PDB entry 7V5J | electron microscopy, 2.80 A resolution | chains A and E of the 9 polymer chains in the assembly

Chain A:
Molecule: Spike glycoprotein
Source organism: Human betacoronavirus 2c EMC/2012
UniProt: K0BRG7 (K0BRG7_MERS); numbering as in UniProt (aligned over 18-1206)
Chain sequence (1189 residues; numbered 18 to 1206; the number before each row is that of its first residue):
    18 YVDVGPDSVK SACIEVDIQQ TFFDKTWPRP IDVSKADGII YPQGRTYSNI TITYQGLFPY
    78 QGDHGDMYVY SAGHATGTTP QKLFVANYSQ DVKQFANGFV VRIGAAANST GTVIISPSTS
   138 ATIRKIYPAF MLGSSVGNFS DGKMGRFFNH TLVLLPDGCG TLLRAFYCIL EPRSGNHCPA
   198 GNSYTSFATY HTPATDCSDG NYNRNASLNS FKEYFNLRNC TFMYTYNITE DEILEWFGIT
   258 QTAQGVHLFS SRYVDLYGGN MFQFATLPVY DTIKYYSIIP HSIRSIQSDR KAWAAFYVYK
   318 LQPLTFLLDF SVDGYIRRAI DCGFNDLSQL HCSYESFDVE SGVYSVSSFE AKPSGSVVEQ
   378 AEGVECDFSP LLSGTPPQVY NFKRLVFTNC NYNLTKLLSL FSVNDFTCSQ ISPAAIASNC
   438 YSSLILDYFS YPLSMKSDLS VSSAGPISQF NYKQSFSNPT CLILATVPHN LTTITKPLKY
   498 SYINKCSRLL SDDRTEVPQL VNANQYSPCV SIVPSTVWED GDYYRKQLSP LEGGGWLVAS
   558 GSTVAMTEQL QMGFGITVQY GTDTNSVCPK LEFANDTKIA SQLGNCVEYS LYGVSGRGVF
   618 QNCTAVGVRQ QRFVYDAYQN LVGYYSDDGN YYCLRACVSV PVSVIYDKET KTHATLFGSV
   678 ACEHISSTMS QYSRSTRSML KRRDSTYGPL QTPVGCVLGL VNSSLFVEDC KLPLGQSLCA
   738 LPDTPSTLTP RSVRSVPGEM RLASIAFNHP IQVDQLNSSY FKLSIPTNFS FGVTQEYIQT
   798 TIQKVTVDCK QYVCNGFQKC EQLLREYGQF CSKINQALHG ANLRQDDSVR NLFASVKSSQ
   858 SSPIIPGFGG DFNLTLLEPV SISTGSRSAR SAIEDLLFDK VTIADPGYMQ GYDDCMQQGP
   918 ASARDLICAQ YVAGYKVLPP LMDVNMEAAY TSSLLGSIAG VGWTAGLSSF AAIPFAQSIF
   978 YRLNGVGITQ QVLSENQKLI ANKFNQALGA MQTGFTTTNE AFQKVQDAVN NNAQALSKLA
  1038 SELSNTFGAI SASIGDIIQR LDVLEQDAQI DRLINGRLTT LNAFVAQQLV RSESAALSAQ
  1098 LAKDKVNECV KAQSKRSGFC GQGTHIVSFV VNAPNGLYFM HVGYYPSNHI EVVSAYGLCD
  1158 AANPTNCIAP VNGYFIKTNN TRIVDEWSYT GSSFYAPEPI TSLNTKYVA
Unresolved in the structure: 375-380, 589-594, 699-709, 745-756, 878-885, 916-923, 1175-1179
Disulfides: Cys-30/Cys-195, Cys-176/Cys-214, Cys-185/Cys-237, Cys-339/Cys-349, Cys-383/Cys-407, Cys-425/Cys-478, Cys-437/Cys-585, Cys-503/Cys-526, Cys-620/Cys-650, Cys-679/Cys-713, Cys-811/Cys-817, Cys-1106/Cys-1117

Chain E:
Molecule: 0722 H
Source organism: Homo sapiens
Chain sequence (222 residues; row label = number of the first residue in the row):
     1 QVQLVQSGAE VKKPGSSVKV SCKASGGTFS IYAISWVRQA PGQGLEWMGG IIPIFGTANY
    61 AQQFQGRVTI TADESTTTAY MELSRLTSED TAVYYCARQM TAYDYWNPSF DYWGQGTLVT
   121 VSSAWSTKGP SVFPLAPSSK STSGGTAALG CLVKDYFPEP VTVSWNSGAL TSGVHTFPAV
   181 LQSSGLYSLS SVVTVPSSSL GTQTYICNVN HKPSNTKVDK RV
Disulfides: Cys-22/Cys-96, Cys-151/Cys-207

How chain A and chain E interact:
Residue-residue contacts (21):
  Ile-35(A) with Gln-65(E), hydrogen bond (backbone-side chain)
  Gln-36(A) with Ala-58(E); Asn-59(E), hydrogen bond; Tyr-60(E), hydrogen bond (side chain-backbone); Gln-65(E)
  Thr-38(A) with Thr-57(E); Ala-58(E), hydrogen bond (side chain-backbone); Tyr-60(E)
  Phe-39(A) with Thr-57(E); Asn-59(E); Tyr-105(E), hydrophobic; Trp-106(E), hydrophobic
  Lys-42(A) with Phe-55(E), hydrogen bond (side chain-backbone); Thr-57(E)
  His-91(A) with Trp-106(E)
  Phe-101(A) with Trp-106(E), hydrophobic
  Ile-132(A) with Trp-106(E)
  Pro-134(A) with Phe-55(E), hydrophobic
  Ser-135(A) with Phe-55(E); Tyr-103(E)
  Thr-202(A) with Gln-62(E)
Also at the interface, not in a pair above, chain A (12 interface residues in all): Gln-304
Also at the interface, not in a pair above, chain E (11 interface residues in all): Asn-107

Summary:
The interface between chain A and chain E involves 12 residues on one side and 11 on the other, with 5
hydrogen bonds. Polar contacts include Ile-35(A)/Gln-65(E), Gln-36(A)/Asn-59(E) and Gln-36(A)/Tyr-60(E).
Chain A is Spike glycoprotein (Human betacoronavirus 2c EMC/2012) and chain E is 0722 H (Homo sapiens); the
structure, MERS S ectodomain trimer in complex with neutralizing antibody 0722(state 2), was determined by
electron microscopy.
